PDB entry 7TVE | electron microscopy, 3.80 A resolution | chains D and G of the 7 polymer chains in the assembly

# Chain D
Name: Structural maintenance of chromosomes protein 6
Organism: Saccharomyces cerevisiae W303
Reference sequence: Q12749 (SMC6_YEAST); numbering as in UniProt (aligned over 1-1114)
Sequence (1157 residues; row label = number of the first residue in the row):
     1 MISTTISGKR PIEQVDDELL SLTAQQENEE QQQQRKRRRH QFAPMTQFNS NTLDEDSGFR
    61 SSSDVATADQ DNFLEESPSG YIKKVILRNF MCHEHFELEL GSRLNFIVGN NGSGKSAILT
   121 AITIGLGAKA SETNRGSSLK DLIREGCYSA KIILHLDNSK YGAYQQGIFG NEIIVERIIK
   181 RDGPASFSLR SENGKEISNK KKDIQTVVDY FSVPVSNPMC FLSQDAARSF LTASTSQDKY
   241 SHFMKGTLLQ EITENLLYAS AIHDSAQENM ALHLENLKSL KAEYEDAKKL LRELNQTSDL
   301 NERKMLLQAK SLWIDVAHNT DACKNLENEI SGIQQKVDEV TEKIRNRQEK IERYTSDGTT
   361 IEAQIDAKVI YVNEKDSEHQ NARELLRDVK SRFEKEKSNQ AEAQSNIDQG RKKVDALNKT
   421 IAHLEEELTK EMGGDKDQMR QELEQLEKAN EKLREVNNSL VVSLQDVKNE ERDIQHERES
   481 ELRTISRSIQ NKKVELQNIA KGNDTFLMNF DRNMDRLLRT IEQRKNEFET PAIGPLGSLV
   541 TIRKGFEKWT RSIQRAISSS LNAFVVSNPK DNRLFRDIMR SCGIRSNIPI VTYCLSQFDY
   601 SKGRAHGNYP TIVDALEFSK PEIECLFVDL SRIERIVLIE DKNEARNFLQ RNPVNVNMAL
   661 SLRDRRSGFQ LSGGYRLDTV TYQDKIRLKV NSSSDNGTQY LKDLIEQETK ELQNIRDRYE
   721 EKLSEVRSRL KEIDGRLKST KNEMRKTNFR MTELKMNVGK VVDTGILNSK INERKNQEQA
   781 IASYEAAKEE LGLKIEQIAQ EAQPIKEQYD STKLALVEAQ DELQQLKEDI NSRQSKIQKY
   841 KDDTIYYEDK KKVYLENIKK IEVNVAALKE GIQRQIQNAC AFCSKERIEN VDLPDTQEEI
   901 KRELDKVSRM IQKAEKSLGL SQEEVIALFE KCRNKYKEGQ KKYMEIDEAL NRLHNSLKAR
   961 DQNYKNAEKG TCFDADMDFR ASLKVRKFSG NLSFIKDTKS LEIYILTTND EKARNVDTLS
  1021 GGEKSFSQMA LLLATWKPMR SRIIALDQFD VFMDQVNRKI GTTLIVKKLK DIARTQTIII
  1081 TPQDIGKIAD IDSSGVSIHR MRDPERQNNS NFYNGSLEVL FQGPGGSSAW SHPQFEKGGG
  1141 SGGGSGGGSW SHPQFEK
Unresolved in the structure: 1-74, 313-894, 1102-1157
Differences from the reference sequence: engineered mutation Gln1048 (Glu in Q12749); expression tag (1115-1157)
Small-molecule neighbours: ATP (adenosine-5'-triphosphate): Thr1007, Arg1014, Thr1018, Leu1019, Ser1020, Gly1021, Gly1022, Glu1023
Swiss-Prot annotation at these positions:
  - motif: Arg35 to Arg39 (Nuclear localization signal)
  - binding site (ATP): Gly109 to Ser116
Reported in the primary citation:
  - binding site for the 68-nt DNA strand: Lys129, Lys140, Arg177, Lys200, Lys201, Lys202
  - mutagenesis - K129A/K140A/R177A/K200A/K201A/K202A: abolished growth

# Chain G
Name: Non-structural maintenance of chromosome element 4
Organism: Saccharomyces cerevisiae W303
Reference sequence: P43124 (NSE4_YEAST); residues 1-402 here = UniProt positions 1-402
Sequence (403 residues; numbered 1 to 403; the number before each row is that of its first residue):
     1 MSSTVISRKR RNSTVTEPDS SGETRKQKKS RSDEKSSSSK DGDPQLEFKV LQGYRDLESE
    61 MHKGRAQVTR TGDIGVAMDN LNAVDSLFNK VIGIKNNGLF AHDARAMVSI SELAQISVRN
   121 LKFDDSRSMV NLENIVNSLK RYMLKEHFKL NNIAENRNDL TLAADEQSAA DQQEESDGDI
   181 DRTPDDNHTD KATSSFKATS MRHSYLQQFS HYNEFSQFNW FRIGALYNTI SKNAPITDHL
   241 MGPLSIEKKP RVLTQRRRNN DQVGEKITAE KITQHSLNST QQETTPEQVK KCFKKLSKKL
   301 GPEGSINLFK FIIDPNSFSR SIENLFYTSF LIKEGKLLME HDEEGLPTIK IKQSISHTDS
   361 RSKEIERQRR RAAHQNHIIF QMDMPTWRKL IKKYNITSPF LDG
Unresolved in the structure: 1-42, 159-191, 268-284, 400-403
Differences from the reference sequence: expression tag (403)
Reported in the primary citation:
  - mutagenesis - R251E/R256E/R257E/R258E: decreased growth

# Chain D / chain G interface
Contacting residue pairs - 66 pairs, chain D then chain G:
  Glu94(D) - Glu265(G)
  His95(D) - Glu265(G)
  Cys147(D) - Arg258(G)  hydrogen bond (backbone-side chain)
  Cys147(D) - Asp261(G)  hydrogen bond
  Tyr148(D) - Arg258(G)
  Tyr161(D) - Phe48(G)
  Gly162(D) - Arg55(G)  hydrogen bond (backbone-side chain)
  Arg181(D) - Arg258(G)
  Tyr210(D) - Arg55(G)  hydrogen bond
  Ile252(D) - Asn97(G)
  Ile252(D) - Phe100(G)  hydrophobic
  Asn255(D) - Ala104(G)
  Tyr258(D) - Val108(G)  hydrophobic
  Ala259(D) - Ser111(G)
  Ile262(D) - Ser111(G)
  Ile262(D) - Gln115(G)
  Met270(D) - Val118(G)  hydrophobic
  His273(D) - Val118(G)
  His273(D) - Phe123(G)
  Asn276(D) - Phe123(G)
  Leu277(D) - Phe123(G)
  Ser279(D) - Asp125(G)
  Leu280(D) - Phe123(G)  hydrophobic
  Leu280(D) - Asp124(G)
  Glu283(D) - Asp125(G)
  Glu283(D) - Phe196(G)
  Glu283(D) - Lys197(G)  salt bridge
  Asp286(D) - Phe196(G)
  Leu918(D) - Lys197(G)
  Leu918(D) - Ala198(G)  hydrophobic
  Leu918(D) - Ser200(G)  hydrogen bond (backbone-side chain)
  Leu918(D) - Met201(G)  hydrophobic
  Leu928(D) - Lys197(G)
  Lys935(D) - Asp124(G)  hydrogen bond (side chain-backbone)
  Glu945(D) - Ile74(G)
  Ile946(D) - Ile74(G)  hydrophobic
  Ala949(D) - Ile74(G)  hydrophobic
  Ala949(D) - Met78(G)  hydrophobic
  Arg952(D) - Met78(G)
  Arg952(D) - Asn82(G)  hydrogen bond
  Arg952(D) - Asp85(G)  salt bridge
  Leu953(D) - Met107(G)  hydrophobic
  Ser956(D) - Asp85(G)  hydrogen bond
  Leu957(D) - Met107(G)  hydrophobic
  Arg960(D) - Asp85(G)  salt bridge
  Arg960(D) - Phe88(G)
  Arg960(D) - Asp103(G)  salt bridge
  Arg960(D) - Met107(G)  hydrogen bond
  Asn963(D) - Phe88(G)
  Asn963(D) - Phe100(G)
  Thr971(D) - Asn97(G)  hydrogen bond
  Arg986(D) - Glu334(G)  salt bridge
  Thr1008(D) - Gln368(G)
  Thr1008(D) - Arg371(G)
  Asn1009(D) - Gln368(G)
  Asn1009(D) - Arg371(G)
  Asn1009(D) - Gln375(G)
  Asp1010(D) - Gln368(G)  hydrogen bond (backbone-side chain)
  Asp1010(D) - Arg369(G)  hydrogen bond (backbone-side chain)
  Glu1011(D) - Arg369(G)
  Arg1040(D) - Asn96(G)  hydrogen bond
  Arg1040(D) - Asn97(G)
  Asp1054(D) - Phe330(G)
  Gln1055(D) - Pro286(G)
  Gln1055(D) - Glu287(G)
  Val1056(D) - Glu287(G)  hydrogen bond (backbone-side chain)
Other interface residues (no listed pair), chain D (62 interface residues in all): Arg88, Asn89, Gly146, Ala163, Asp209, Thr247, Leu248, Leu249, Glu251, Ser265, Ala266, Asn269, Leu290, Gly919, Gly939, Lys942, Glu948, Leu950, Ala959
Other interface residues (no listed pair), chain G (54 interface residues in all): Leu51, Gln52, Leu81, Val84, Lys95, Ala101, Arg105, Ile110, Glu112, Ala114, Leu121, Ser126, Ser195, Thr199, Gly264, Lys266, Ala372, His374

# In short
The interface between chain D and chain G involves 62 residues on one side and 54 on the other, with 14
hydrogen bonds and 5 salt bridges. Polar pairs include Glu283(D)-Lys197(G), Arg952(D)-Asp85(G) and
Arg960(D)-Asp85(G). The paper reports a binding site for the 68-nt DNA strand at Lys129(D), Lys140(D) and
Arg177(D) among others; K129A/K140A/R177A/K200A/K201A/K202A of chain D abolish growth.
Chain D is Structural maintenance of chromosomes protein 6 and chain G is Non-structural maintenance of
chromosome element 4, both from Saccharomyces cerevisiae W303; the structure, ATP and DNA bound SMC5/6 core
complex, was determined by electron microscopy.
